PDB entry 6FSZ | electron microscopy, 4.60 A resolution (low resolution: residue-level contacts below are approximate; hydrogen-bond / salt-bridge calls are withheld) | chains KK and LL of the 15 polymer chains in the assembly

Chain KK:
Molecule: Exosome complex exonuclease RRP6
Organism: Saccharomyces cerevisiae (strain ATCC 204508 / S288c)
Notes: EC 3.1.13.-
Reference sequence: Q12149 (RRP6_YEAST); residues 1-733 here = UniProt positions 1-733
Chain sequence (733 residues; row label = number of the first residue in the row):
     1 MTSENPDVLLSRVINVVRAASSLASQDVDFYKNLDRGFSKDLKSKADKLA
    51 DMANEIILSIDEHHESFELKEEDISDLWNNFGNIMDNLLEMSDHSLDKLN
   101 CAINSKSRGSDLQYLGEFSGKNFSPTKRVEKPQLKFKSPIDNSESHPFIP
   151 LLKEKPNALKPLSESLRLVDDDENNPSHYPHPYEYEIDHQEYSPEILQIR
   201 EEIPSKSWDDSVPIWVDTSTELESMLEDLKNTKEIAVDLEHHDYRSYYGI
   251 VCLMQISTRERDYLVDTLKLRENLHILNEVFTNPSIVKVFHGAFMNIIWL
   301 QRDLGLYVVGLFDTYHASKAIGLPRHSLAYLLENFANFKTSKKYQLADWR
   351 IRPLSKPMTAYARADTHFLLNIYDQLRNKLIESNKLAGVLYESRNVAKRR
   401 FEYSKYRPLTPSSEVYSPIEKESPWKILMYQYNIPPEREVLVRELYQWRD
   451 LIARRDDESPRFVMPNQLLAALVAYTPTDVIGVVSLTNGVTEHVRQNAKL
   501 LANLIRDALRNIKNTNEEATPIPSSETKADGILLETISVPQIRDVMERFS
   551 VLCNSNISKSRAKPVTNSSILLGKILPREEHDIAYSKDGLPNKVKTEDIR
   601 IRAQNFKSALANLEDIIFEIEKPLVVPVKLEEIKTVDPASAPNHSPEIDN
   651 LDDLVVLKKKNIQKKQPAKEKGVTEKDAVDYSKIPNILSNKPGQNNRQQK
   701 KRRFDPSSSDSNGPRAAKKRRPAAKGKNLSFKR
Disordered / not traced: 1-4, 62-77, 107-147, 401-537, 558-565, 621-733
Differences from the reference sequence: engineered mutation N296 (Asp in Q12149)
Curated features (UniProtKB/Swiss-Prot):
  - motif (Nuclear localization signal): K700 to F704, K718 to R721
  - binding site (Mn(2+)): D238, E240, D365
  - binding site (Zn(2+)): D238, E240, D365
  - binding site (AMP): E240, H241, W299, K342, Q345
  - binding site (UMP): E240, H241, W299, K342, Q345
  - modified residue: S138 (Phosphoserine), T520 (Phosphothreonine), S640 (Phosphoserine), S645 (Phosphoserine)
  - mutagenesis: Q133 (Q133A: No significant effects on growth rates and degradation of 5' ETS RNA, increased accumulation of extended forms of snR40 snoRNA and 5.8S + 30 nt RNA; when associated with A-142), N142 (N142A: No significant effects on growth rates and degradation of 5' ETS RNA, increased accumulation of extended forms of snR40 snoRNA and 5.8S + 30 nt RNA; when associated with A-133), D238 (D238A: Temperature-sensitive mutant. Abolishes exonuclease activity and increases accumulation of 5.8S + 30 nt RNA, 5' ETS RNA, U24 + 3 nt RNA and poly(A)+ snoRNAs ...), E240 (E240A: Temperature-sensitive mutant. Abolishes exonuclease activity and increases accumulation of 5.8S + 30 nt RNA, 5' ETS RNA and U24 + 3 nt RNA), Y361 (Y361A: Temperature-sensitive mutant. Abolishes exonuclease activity and increases accumulation of 5.8S + 30 nt RNA, 5' ETS RNA and U24 + 3 nt RNA; Y361F: Temperature-sensitive mutant ...), D365 (D365A: Temperature-sensitive mutant. Abolishes exonuclease activity and increases accumulation of 5.8S + 30 nt RNA, 5' ETS RNA and U24 + 3 nt RNA), W448 (W448A: No significant effects on growth at different temperatures, in vitro exonuclease activity and processing 5.8S rRNA, U24 snoRNA and ETS RNA), R449 (R449A: No significant effects on growth at different temperatures and processing 5.8S rRNA, U24 snoRNA and ETS RNA. Reduces exonuclease activity), D456 (D456A: No significant effects on growth at different temperatures, in vitro exonuclease activity and processing 5.8S rRNA, U24 snoRNA and ETS RNA), D457 (D457A: No significant effects on growth rates at different temperatures, processing 5' ETS RNA and poly(A)+ snoRNAs, non-significant or moderate defects in 5.8S rRNA processing resulting in ...), K700 to R721 (Results in cytoplasmic accumulation of the protein. No significant effects on processing 5.8S rRNA, U24 snoRNA and ETS RNA)

Chain LL:
Molecule: Exosome complex protein LRP1
Organism: Saccharomyces cerevisiae (strain ATCC 204508 / S288c)
Reference sequence: P38801 (LRP1_YEAST); numbering as in UniProt (aligned over 1-184)
Chain sequence (184 residues; row label = number of the first residue in the row):
     1 MEDIEKIKPYVRSFSKALDELKPEIEKLTSKSLDEQLLLLSDERAKLELI
    51 NRYAYVLSSLMFANMKVLGVKDMSPILGELKRVKSYMDKAKQYDNRITKS
   101 NEKSQAEQEKAKNIISNVLDGNKNQFEPSISRSNFQGKHTKFENDELAES
   151 TTTKIIDSTDHIRKASSKKSKRLDKVGKKKGGKK
Disordered / not traced: 1-4, 118-184

Interface between chain KK and chain LL:
Pairs across the interface - 68 pairs, chain KK then chain LL:
  N5(KK) - R52(LL)
  P6(KK) - R52(LL)
  L9(KK) - E24(LL)
  L10(KK) - R52(LL)
  L10(KK) - Y55(LL)
  L10(KK) - V56(LL)
  R12(KK) - E20(LL)
  R12(KK) - L21(LL)
  R12(KK) - E24(LL)
  V13(KK) - L21(LL)
  V13(KK) - V56(LL)
  N15(KK) - E20(LL)
  V16(KK) - A17(LL)
  V16(KK) - L18(LL)
  V16(KK) - L21(LL)
  V17(KK) - S59(LL)
  A19(KK) - F14(LL)
  A19(KK) - A17(LL)
  A20(KK) - F14(LL)
  A20(KK) - A63(LL)
  L23(KK) - F14(LL)
  Q26(KK) - K6(LL)
  Q26(KK) - I7(LL)
  Q26(KK) - Y10(LL)
  Y31(KK) - E5(LL)
  Y31(KK) - K6(LL)
  Y31(KK) - I7(LL)
  F38(KK) - I7(LL)
  D41(KK) - V11(LL)
  L42(KK) - V11(LL)
  K45(KK) - V11(LL)
  K45(KK) - S15(LL)
  K45(KK) - L18(LL)
  A46(KK) - V67(LL)
  K48(KK) - S15(LL)
  K48(KK) - L18(LL)
  K48(KK) - D19(LL)
  L49(KK) - L18(LL)
  L49(KK) - N64(LL)
  L49(KK) - V67(LL)
  M52(KK) - L18(LL)
  M52(KK) - K22(LL)
  M52(KK) - I25(LL)
  E55(KK) - I25(LL)
  E55(KK) - E26(LL)
  E55(KK) - T29(LL)
  I56(KK) - L60(LL)
  S59(KK) - L33(LL)
  I60(KK) - L33(LL)
  W78(KK) - M65(LL)
  W78(KK) - P75(LL)
  W78(KK) - I76(LL)
  F81(KK) - M61(LL)
  F81(KK) - I76(LL)
  M85(KK) - L57(LL)
  L88(KK) - I50(LL)
  L88(KK) - L57(LL)
  L89(KK) - R82(LL)
  L89(KK) - Y86(LL)
  M91(KK) - I50(LL)
  S92(KK) - Y86(LL)
  D93(KK) - Y86(LL)
  S95(KK) - E43(LL)
  S95(KK) - L47(LL)
  K98(KK) - E43(LL)
  L99(KK) - Y93(LL)
  I103(KK) - Y93(LL)
  I103(KK) - I97(LL)
Other interface residues (no listed pair), chain KK (45 interface residues in all): S22, A24, D27, V28, A50, D86, L96
Other interface residues (no listed pair), chain LL (47 interface residues in all): R12, K16, L28, N51, A54, S58, K66, E79, K89

Overview:
The interface between chain KK and chain LL involves 45 residues on one side and 47 on the other. UniProt
lists 3 Mn2+-binding residues, 3 Zn2+-binding residues, 5 AMP-binding residues and 5 UMP-binding residues on
chain KK.
Chain KK is Exosome complex exonuclease RRP6 and chain LL is Exosome complex protein LRP1, both from
Saccharomyces cerevisiae (strain ATCC 204508 / S288c); the structure, Structure of the nuclear RNA exosome,
was determined by electron microscopy.
